6J6H - chains S and E of the 41 polymer chains in the assembly; structure by electron microscopy, 3.60 A resolution.

[Chain S]
Molecule: Pre-mRNA-splicing factor CWC15
Organism: Saccharomyces cerevisiae (strain ATCC 204508 / S288c)
Reference sequence: Q03772 (CWC15_YEAST); residue numbers follow UniProt; this construct covers 1-175
Chain sequence (175 residues; numbered 1 to 175; the number before each row is that of its first residue):
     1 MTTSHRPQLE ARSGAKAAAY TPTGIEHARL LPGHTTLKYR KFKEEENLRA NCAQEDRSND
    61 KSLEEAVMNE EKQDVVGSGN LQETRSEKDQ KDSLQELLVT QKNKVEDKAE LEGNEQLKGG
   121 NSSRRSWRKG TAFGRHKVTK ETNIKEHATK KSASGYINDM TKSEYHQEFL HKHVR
Not modelled in the structure: 1-2, 42-125, 136-154

[Chain E]
Molecule: U6 snRNA
Organism: Saccharomyces cerevisiae S288c
Sequence (112 nucleotides; numbered 1 to 112; the number before each row is that of its first residue):
     1 GUUCGCGAAG UAACCCUUCG UGGACAUUUG GUCAAUUUGA AACAAUACAG AGAUGAUCAG
    61 CAGUUCCCCU GCAUAAGGAU GAACCGUUUU ACAAAGAGAU UUAUUUCGUU UU
Not modelled in the structure: 104-112
Ion coordination: Mg2+ site 1: C61, G77; Mg2+ site 2: G78, U80; Mg2+ site 3 near U80 (its only coordinating residue here); Mg2+ site 4 near G81 (its only coordinating residue here)
Reported in the primary citation:
  - Mg2+ coordination: G78, U80

[Chain S / chain E interface]
Pairs across the interface (27; chain S residue first):
  Thr-3(S) with C84(E), hydrogen bond to the sugar; C85(E), hydrogen bond to the base
  Ser-4(S) with A62(E), base contact; C84(E), hydrogen bond to the base; C85(E), base contact
  His-5(S) with G52(E), hydrogen bond to the base; C61(E), base contact; A62(E), base contact; U80(E), hydrogen bond to the base
  Arg-6(S) with A62(E), base contact; G63(E), base contact; C84(E), sugar contact; C85(E), salt bridge to the phosphate
  Gln-8(S) with G63(E), sugar contact
  Glu-10(S) with U64(E), sugar contact
  Ala-11(S) with U64(E), phosphate contact
  Arg-12(S) with U64(E), hydrogen bond to the phosphate; U65(E), salt bridge to the phosphate; C66(E), salt bridge to the phosphate
  Lys-16(S) with U65(E), salt bridge to the phosphate; C66(E), salt bridge to the phosphate
  Tyr-20(S) with C66(E), sugar contact
  Ile-25(S) with A73(E), phosphate contact
  His-27(S) with A73(E), phosphate contact; U74(E), base contact
  Arg-29(S) with U74(E), hydrogen bond to the base
  Leu-30(S) with U74(E), base contact
Also at the interface, not in a pair above, chain S (16 interface residues in all): Pro-7, Glu-26
Also at the interface, not in a pair above, chain E (13 interface residues in all): C72

[Overview]
The interface between chain S and chain E involves 16 residues on one side and 13 on the other; the contacts
include 7 hydrogen bonds and 5 salt bridges. Among the polar pairs are Thr-3(S)/C85(E), Ser-4(S)/C84(E) and
His-5(S)/G52(E). The Mg2+ site 1 is built by C61(E) and G77(E). From the paper: Mg2+ coordination by G78(E)
and U80(E).
Here chain S is Pre-mRNA-splicing factor CWC15 (Saccharomyces cerevisiae (strain ATCC 204508 / S288c)) and
chain E is U6 snRNA (Saccharomyces cerevisiae S288c). Entry 6J6H (Cryo-EM structure of the yeast B*-a1 complex
at an average resolution of 3.6 angstrom) was determined by electron microscopy (same publication as 6J6G,
6J6N and 6J6Q).
